PDB entry 9EOA | electron microscopy, 3.27 A resolution | chains F and H of the 7 polymer chains in the assembly

== Chain F (and H) ==
Name: Proliferating cell nuclear antigen
Organism: Homo sapiens
Notes: chain H of this document is another copy of the same molecule, construct and numbering; everything in this record applies to it too
UniProt: P12004 (PCNA_HUMAN); numbering as in UniProt (aligned over 1-256)
Chain sequence (256 residues; row label = number of the first residue in the row):
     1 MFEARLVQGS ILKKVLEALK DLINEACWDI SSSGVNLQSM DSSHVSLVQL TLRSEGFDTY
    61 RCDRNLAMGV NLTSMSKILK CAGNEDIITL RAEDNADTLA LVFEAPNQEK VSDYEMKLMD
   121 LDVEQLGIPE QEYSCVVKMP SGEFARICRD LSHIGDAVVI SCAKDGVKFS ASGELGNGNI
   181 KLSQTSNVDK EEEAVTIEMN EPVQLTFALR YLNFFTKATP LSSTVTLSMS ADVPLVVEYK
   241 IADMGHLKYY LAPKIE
UniProt features mapped onto this chain:
  - DNA-binding region: Arg61 to Lys80
  - modified residue: Lys14 (N6-acetyllysine), Lys77 (N6-acetyllysine), Lys80 (N6-acetyllysine), Tyr211 (Phosphotyrosine), Lys248 (N6-acetyllysine)
  - cross-link (Glycyl lysine isopeptide (Lys-Gly)): Lys164 (interchain with G-Cter in SUMO2), Lys254 (interchain with G-Cter in SUMO2)
  - natural variant: Ser228 (S228I: In ATLD2)
  - mutagenesis: Lys13 (K13R: Inhibits acetylation, recruitment to DNA damage sites, inducible ubiquitination and protein degradation, DNA replication and repair synthesis efficiencies, but homotrimer formation, nuclear ...), Lys14 (K14R: Inhibits acetylation, recruitment to DNA damage sites, inducible ubiquitination and protein degradation, DNA replication and repair synthesis efficiencies, but homotrimer formation, nuclear ...), Lys20 (K20R: Inhibits acetylation, recruitment to DNA damage sites, inducible ubiquitination and protein degradation, DNA replication and repair synthesis efficiencies, but homotrimer formation, nuclear ...), Met40 (M40A: Complete loss of interaction with UHRF2), Ser43 to Val45 (No effect on POLD3-binding. Impairs binding to ALKBH2), Lys77 (K77A: Inhibits recruitment to DNA damage sites, but nuclear localization is similar as the wild-type; in association with A-80 ...), Lys80 (K80A: Inhibits recruitment to DNA damage sites, but nuclear localization is similar as the wild-type; in association with A-77 ...), Gln125 to Ile128 (Strong decrease in POLD3-binding. Impairs binding to ALKBH2), Ile128 (I128A: Complete loss of interaction with UHRF2), Lys164 (K164R: Abolishes ubiquitination. No effect on interaction with SHPRH), Val188 to Lys190 (No effect on POLD3-binding. No effect on ALKBH2-binding), Tyr211 (Y211F: Alters chromatin-associated PCNA stability and its function in DNA replication and repair), 3 further mutagenesis entries in UniProt

== How chain F and chain H interact ==
Residue-residue contacts (34; chain F residue first):
  Glu143(F) - Lys110(H)  salt bridge
  Arg146(F) - Cys81(H)
  Ile147(F) - Lys110(H)
  Asp150(F) - Cys81(H)
  Asp150(F) - Tyr114(H)
  His153(F) - Lys80(H)  hydrogen bond
  Ile154(F) - Ile78(H)  hydrophobic
  Ile154(F) - Tyr114(H)  hydrophobic
  Glu174(F) - Lys117(H)
  Leu175(F) - Ser74(H)
  Leu175(F) - Ile78(H)  hydrophobic
  Leu175(F) - Met116(H)
  Leu175(F) - Lys117(H)
  Gly176(F) - Glu115(H)
  Asn177(F) - Tyr114(H)
  Asn177(F) - Glu115(H)  hydrogen bond (backbone-backbone)
  Gly178(F) - Asp113(H)
  Gly178(F) - Tyr114(H)
  Asn179(F) - Ser112(H)
  Asn179(F) - Asp113(H)  hydrogen bond (backbone-backbone)
  Asn179(F) - Tyr114(H)
  Ile180(F) - Lys110(H)
  Ile180(F) - Val111(H)
  Ile180(F) - Ser112(H)
  Ile180(F) - Tyr114(H)
  Lys181(F) - Lys110(H)
  Lys181(F) - Val111(H)  hydrogen bond (backbone-backbone)
  Leu182(F) - Glu109(H)
  Leu182(F) - Lys110(H)
  Ser183(F) - Glu109(H)
  Thr185(F) - Glu109(H)
  Asn187(F) - Glu109(H)
  Glu193(F) - Glu109(H)
  Val195(F) - Glu109(H)

== Summary ==
20 residues of chain F and 13 residues of chain H are in contact; the contacts include 4 hydrogen bonds and 1
salt bridge. Polar contacts include Glu143(F)-Lys110(H), His153(F)-Lys80(H) and Asn177(F)-Glu115(H). Curated
annotation (UniProt) lists 23 mutagenesis sites on chain F.
Chain F and chain H are both Proliferating cell nuclear antigen (Homo sapiens); the structure, Cryo_EM
structure of human FAN1 in complex with 5' flap DNA substrate and PCNA, was determined by electron microscopy,
deposited together with 8S5A, 9EO1 and 9GY0.
